6KLO - chains F and H of the 8 polymer chains in the assembly; structure by electron microscopy, 2.80 A resolution.

# Chain F
Protein: Iota toxin component Ib
From: Clostridium perfringens
UniProt: Q46221 (Q46221_CLOPF); numbering as in UniProt (aligned over 210-875)
Sequence (666 residues; row label = number of the first residue in the row):
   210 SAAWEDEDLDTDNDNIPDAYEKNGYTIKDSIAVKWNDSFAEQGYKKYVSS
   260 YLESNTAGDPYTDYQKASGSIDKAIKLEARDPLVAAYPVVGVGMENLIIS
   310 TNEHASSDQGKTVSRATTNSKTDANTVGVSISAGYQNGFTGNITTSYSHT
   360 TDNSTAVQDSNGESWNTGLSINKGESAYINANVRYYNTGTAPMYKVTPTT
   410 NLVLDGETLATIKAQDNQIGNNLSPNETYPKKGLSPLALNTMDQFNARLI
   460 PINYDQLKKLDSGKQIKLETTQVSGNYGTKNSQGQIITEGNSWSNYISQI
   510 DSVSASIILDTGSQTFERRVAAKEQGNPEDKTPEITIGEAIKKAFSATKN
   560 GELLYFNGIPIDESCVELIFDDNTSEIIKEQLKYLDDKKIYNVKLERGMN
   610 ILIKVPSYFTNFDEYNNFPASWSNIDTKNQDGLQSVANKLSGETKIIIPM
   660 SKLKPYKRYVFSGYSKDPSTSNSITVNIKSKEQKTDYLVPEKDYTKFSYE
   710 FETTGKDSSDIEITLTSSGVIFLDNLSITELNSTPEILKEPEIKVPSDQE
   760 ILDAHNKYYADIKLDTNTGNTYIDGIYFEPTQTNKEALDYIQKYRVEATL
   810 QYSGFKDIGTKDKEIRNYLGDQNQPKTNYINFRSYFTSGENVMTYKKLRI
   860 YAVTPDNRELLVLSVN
Unresolved in the structure: 210-215, 328-365, 622-875
Ion coordination: Ca2+ site 1: Asp219, Asp221, Asp223, Ile225, Glu230; Ca2+ site 2: Asp221, Asp223, Glu230, Ser259, Glu262, Asp272

# Chain H
Protein: Iota toxin component Ia
From: Clostridium perfringens
UniProt: Q46220 (Q46220_CLOPF); residues 1-413 here correspond to UniProt positions 42-454 (UniProt number = residue number + 41)
Sequence (417 residues; numbered -3 to 413; the number before each row is that of its first residue; numbers below 1 keep their minus sign (Gly-3 is residue -3)):
    -3 GSHMAFIERPEDFLKDKENAIQWEKKEAERVEKNLDTLEKEALELYKKDS
    47 EQISNYSQTRQYFYDYQIESNPREKEYKNLRNAISKNKIDKPINVYYFES
    97 PEKFAFNKEIRTENQNEISLEKFNELKETIQDKLFKQDGFKDVSLYEPGN
   147 GDEKPTPLLIHLKLPKNTGMLPYINSNDVKTLIEQDYSIKIDKIVRIVIE
   197 GKQYIKAEASIVNSLDFKDDVSKGDLWGKENYSDWSNKLTPNELADVNDY
   247 MRGGYTAINNYLISNGPLNNPNPELDSKVNNIENALKLTPIPSNLIVYRR
   297 SGPQEFGLTLTSPEYDFNKIENIDAFKEKWEGKVITYPNFISTSIGSVNM
   347 SAFAKRKIILRINIPKDSPGAYLSAIPGYAGEYEVLLNHGSKFKINKVDS
   397 YKDGTVTKLILDATLIN
Unresolved in the structure: -3 to 17
Sequence notes: expression tag (-3 to 0)
What the authors report for this chain:
  - conformationally variable residues (helix shift, order/disorder transition): Ala1 to Lys44

# Interface between chain F and chain H
Pairs across the interface (9; chain F residue first):
  Lys489(F) - Asn30(H)  hydrogen bond (backbone-side chain)
  Asn490(F) - Lys29(H)
  Ser491(F) - Leu31(H)
  Ser491(F) - Asp32(H)
  Ser491(F) - Thr33(H)
  Gln492(F) - Leu31(H)
  Gln492(F) - Asp32(H)
  Gln492(F) - Thr33(H)
  Ile496(F) - Lys29(H)
Interface residues without a listed pair, chain F (7 interface residues in all): Glu216, Asn222
Interface residues without a listed pair, chain H (9 interface residues in all): Lys36, Lys84, Asn163, Glu226
From the paper, about this interface:
  - interface residues, chain F: Asn490(F)
  - interface residues, chain H: Lys29(H)

# In short
7 residues of chain F face 9 of chain H across their interface; the contacts include 1 hydrogen bond. Its one
hydrogen-bonded contact is Lys489(F)-Asn30(H). Asp219(F), Asp221(F), Asp223(F), Ile225(F) and Glu230(F) form
the Ca2+ site 1. The paper reports interface residues Asn490(F) and Lys29(H); conformational variability at
Ala1(H).
Chain F is Iota toxin component Ib and chain H is Iota toxin component Ia, both from Clostridium perfringens;
the structure, Complex structure of Iota toxin enzymatic component (Ia) and binding component (Ib) pore with
short stem, was determined by electron microscopy together with 6KLW and 6KLX from the same study.
